Entry 7XV6 (X-ray diffraction, 2.30 A resolution); this record covers chains C and A of the 4 polymer chains in the assembly.

Chain C:
Molecule: 18-nt DNA strand
Sequence (18 nucleotides; each row starts with the number of its first residue):
     1 GGCAGAGGTC AAAGGTCA

Chain A:
Molecule: NR2C2 protein
Source organism: Homo sapiens
UniProtKB: A0A7L2NB91 (A0A7L2NB91_9PASS); numbering as in UniProt (aligned over 113-196)
Sequence (84 residues; row label = number of the first residue in the row):
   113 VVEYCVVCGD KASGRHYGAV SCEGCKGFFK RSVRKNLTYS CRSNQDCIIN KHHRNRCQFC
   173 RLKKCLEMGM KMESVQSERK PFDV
Reported in the primary citation:
  - binding site for the 18-nt DNA strand (chain C): Arg127, Tyr129, Glu135, Lys138, Lys142, Arg143, Arg146, Gln188, Arg191
  - self-association interface (contacts with another copy of this molecule); pairs are residue here / residue on that copy: Ser189-Arg168 (hydrogen bond), Ser189-His164 (water-mediated contact), Arg191-Arg168, Lys192-Arg168 (hydrogen bond), Pro193
  - mutagenesis - R168A (12-fold), S189A (12-fold): decreased binding to dsDNA
  - mutagenesis - Y129A, K138A, K142A, R143A, R146A, N167A, R191A (60-fold): decreased binding to the 18-nt DNA strand (chain C)
  - disease-associated variants - R168L, R191W: decreased binding to the 18-nt DNA strand (chain C)
  - disease-associated variants - R127C (280-fold), N167K (>60-fold): increased binding to the 18-nt DNA strand (chain C)
  - disease-associated variants - R173Q: decreased signaling
  - disease-associated variants - N167K: decreased signaling in response to target gene

Chain C / chain A interface:
Contacting residue pairs (15; chain C residue first):
  DA12(C) - Arg127(A)  phosphate contact
  DA13(C) - His128(A)  phosphate contact
  DA13(C) - Tyr129(A)  hydrogen bond to the phosphate
  DA13(C) - Ser186(A)  sugar contact
  DA13(C) - Gln188(A)  phosphate contact
  DG14(C) - Tyr129(A)  hydrogen bond to the phosphate
  DG14(C) - Lys138(A)  hydrogen bond to the base
  DG14(C) - Arg146(A)  salt bridge to the phosphate
  DG14(C) - Val187(A)  phosphate contact
  DG14(C) - Gln188(A)  hydrogen bond to the phosphate
  DG14(C) - Arg191(A)  hydrogen bond to the sugar
  DG15(C) - Lys142(A)  base contact
  DG15(C) - Arg146(A)  salt bridge to the phosphate
  DG15(C) - Glu190(A)  phosphate contact
  DG15(C) - Arg191(A)  hydrogen bond to the phosphate
Interface residues without a listed pair, chain C (5 interface residues in all): DT16
Interface residues without a listed pair, chain A (12 interface residues in all): Gly130

Summary:
The interface between chain C and chain A involves 5 residues on one side and 12 on the other; the contacts
include 6 hydrogen bonds and 2 salt bridges. Polar pairs include DG14(C)-Lys138(A), DG14(C)-Arg191(A) and
DA13(C)-Tyr129(A). The paper reports a binding site for the 18-nt DNA strand (chain C) at Arg127(A), Tyr129(A)
and Glu135(A) among others; Y129A, K138A and K142A of chain A, among others, reduce binding to the 18-nt DNA
strand (chain C); 14 substitutions were tested in all.
Here chain C is an 18-nt DNA strand and chain A is NR2C2 protein (Homo sapiens). Entry 7XV6 (Crystal structure
of the Human TR4 DNA-Binding Domain with C-terminal extension (DBD-CTE) Homodimer Bound to DR1 ...) was
determined by X-ray diffraction together with 7XV8, 7XV9 and 7XVA from the same study.
